PDB entry 6UGM | electron microscopy, 3.70 A resolution | chains D and J of the 18 polymer chains in the assembly

# Chain D
Molecule: Histone H2B
Organism: Xenopus laevis
Reference sequence: A0A1L8FQ56 (A0A1L8FQ56_XENLA); residues -2 to 122 here correspond to UniProt positions 2-126 (UniProt number = residue number + 4)
Amino-acid sequence (125 residues; each row starts with the number of its first residue; numbers below 1 keep their minus sign (Pro-2 is residue -2)):
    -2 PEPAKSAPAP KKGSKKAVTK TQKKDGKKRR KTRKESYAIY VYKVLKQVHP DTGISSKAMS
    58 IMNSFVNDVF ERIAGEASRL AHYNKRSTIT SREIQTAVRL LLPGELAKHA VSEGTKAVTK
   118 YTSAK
Unresolved in the structure: -2 to 28, 122
Construct notes: conflict Pro7 (Ala11 in A0A1L8FQ56)

# Chain J
Molecule: 146-nt DNA strand
Sequence (146 nucleotides; row label = number of the first residue in the row):
     1 ATCGGATGTA TATATCTGAC ACGTGCCTGG AGACTAGGGA GTAATCCCCT TGGCGGTTAA
    61 AACGCGGGGG ACAGCGCGTA CGTGCGTTTA AGCGGTGCTA GAGCTGTCTA CGACCAATTG
   121 AGCGGCCTCG GCACCGGGAT TCTCGA

# Interface between chain D and chain J
Contacting residue pairs (12; chain D residue first):
  Thr29(D) with DC104(J), hydrogen bond to the phosphate
  Arg30(D) with DG29(J), salt bridge to the phosphate
  Tyr39(D) with DA21(J), hydrogen bond to the phosphate
  Ile51(D) with DC20(J), sugar contact; DA21(J), phosphate contact
  Ser52(D) with DC20(J), hydrogen bond to the phosphate
  Ser53(D) with DC20(J), hydrogen bond to the phosphate
  Arg83(D) with DA40(J), phosphate contact; DG41(J), salt bridge to the phosphate
  Ser84(D) with DG39(J), sugar contact; DA40(J), hydrogen bond to the phosphate
  Thr85(D) with DA40(J), hydrogen bond to the phosphate
Also at the interface, not in a pair above, chain D (10 interface residues in all): Gly50
Also at the interface, not in a pair above, chain J (9 interface residues in all): DC22, DT105

# Overview
Chain D and chain J form an interface of 10 and 9 residues respectively, with 6 hydrogen bonds and 2 salt
bridges. Polar contacts include Thr29(D)-DC104(J), Tyr39(D)-DA21(J) and Ser52(D)-DC20(J).
Here chain D is Histone H2B (Xenopus laevis) and chain J is a 146-nt DNA strand. Entry 6UGM (Structural basis
of COMPASS eCM recognition of an unmodified nucleosome) was determined by electron microscopy.
